8RBQ - chains A and E of the 7 polymer chains in the assembly; structure by electron microscopy, 3.32 A resolution.

== Chain A ==
Molecule: Ion-translocating oxidoreductase complex subunit A
Organism: Azotobacter vinelandii DJ
Notes: EC 7.-.-.-
UniProt: C1DMA8 (C1DMA8_AZOVD); numbering as in UniProt (aligned over 1-190)
Amino-acid sequence (190 residues; numbered 1 to 190; the number before each row is that of its first residue):
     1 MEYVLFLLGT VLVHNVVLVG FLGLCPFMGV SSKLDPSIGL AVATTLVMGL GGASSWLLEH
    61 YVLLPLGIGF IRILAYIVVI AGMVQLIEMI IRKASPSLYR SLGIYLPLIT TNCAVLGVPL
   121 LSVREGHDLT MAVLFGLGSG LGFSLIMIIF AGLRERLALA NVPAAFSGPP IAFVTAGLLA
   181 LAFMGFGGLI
Disordered / not traced: 1
Metal / ion sites: 2Fe-2S cluster Fe: Cys25, Cys113 (shared with Cys39(E), Cys122(E) of chain E)
Small-molecule neighbours:
  - 2Fe-2S cluster (FES): Gly23, Leu24, Cys25, Pro26, Asn112, Cys113
  - phosphatidylethanolamine (PTY): Pro163, Ala164, Ala165, Phe166

== Chain E ==
Molecule: Ion-translocating oxidoreductase complex subunit E
Organism: Azotobacter vinelandii DJ
Notes: EC 7.-.-.-
UniProt: Q9F5Y1 (RNFE_AZOVD); residue numbers follow UniProt; this construct covers 1-238
Amino-acid sequence (238 residues; each row starts with the number of its first residue):
     1 MSHCGAPSVP EPEKKVPWQY FTSALWQYNV ALVQMLALCP TLAVTTTATN GLGMGLATTL
    61 VLVMTNALIS SMRHTISPEV RNPVMIGVIA GVVTLTDMAM NAWMHELYKV LGLFIALIVT
   121 NCAVLGRAES FCLRNPVIPS ILDGAGMGAG FTAVLVVIGG IREILGSGTL FSQASSLLGS
   181 HFKWMEITVI PDFQGILLAI LPPGAFIVLG FLLAAKRVID RKRAERRQQT HGELVVLQ
Disordered / not traced: 1-15, 229-238
Metal / ion sites: 2Fe-2S cluster Fe: Cys39, Cys122 (shared with Cys25(A), Cys113(A) of chain A)
Small-molecule neighbours:
  - 2Fe-2S cluster (FES): Ala37, Leu38, Cys39, Thr120, Asn121, Cys122
  - phosphatidylethanolamine (PTY): Ile161, Leu165, Ile196, Ile207, Val208, Phe211, Leu212, Ala215, Val218, Arg221

== Chain A / chain E interface ==
Contacting residue pairs - 51 pairs, chain A then chain E:
  Leu18(A) with Pro202(E)
  Phe21(A) with Cys39(E); Leu42(E); Phe114(E); Pro202(E), hydrophobic; Phe206(E), hydrophobic
  Gly23(A) with Cys39(E)
  Leu24(A) with Cys39(E); Phe206(E), hydrophobic
  Cys25(A) with Met35(E); Leu36(E), hydrophobic; Ala37(E), hydrogen bond (side chain-backbone); Leu38(E); Cys122(E), hydrophobic
  Met28(A) with Met35(E); Leu38(E), hydrophobic
  Phe70(A) with Thr94(E)
  Ile73(A) with Ala90(E); Thr94(E)
  Leu74(A) with Ala90(E), hydrophobic; Gly91(E)
  Ile77(A) with Ile86(E), hydrophobic
  Ala81(A) with Pro83(E), hydrophobic
  Gln85(A) with Glu79(E)
  Thr110(A) with Asn82(E)
  Thr111(A) with Thr120(E), hydrogen bond (backbone-side chain)
  Asn112(A) with Thr120(E)
  Cys113(A) with Cys39(E), hydrophobic; Leu117(E); Thr120(E), hydrogen bond (backbone-side chain)
  Leu116(A) with Val119(E), hydrophobic
  Ala164(A) with Arg217(E), hydrogen bond (backbone-side chain)
  Ala165(A) with Ala214(E); Arg221(E)
  Phe166(A) with Ala214(E), hydrophobic
  Ser167(A) with Arg217(E), hydrogen bond (backbone-side chain)
  Pro169(A) with Met35(E), hydrophobic; Arg217(E)
  Pro170(A) with Gly210(E); Leu213(E), hydrophobic; Arg217(E)
  Phe173(A) with Leu38(E), hydrophobic; Phe206(E); Leu209(E), hydrophobic; Gly210(E); Leu213(E), hydrophobic
  Ala176(A) with Phe206(E), hydrophobic
  Gly177(A) with Pro203(E); Phe206(E)
  Leu181(A) with Pro203(E)
  Met184(A) with Pro203(E)
Interface residues without a listed pair, chain A (34 interface residues in all): Leu22, Val78, Leu120, Leu121, Val174, Ala180
Interface residues without a listed pair, chain E (34 interface residues in all): Ala43, Gly87, Leu113, Leu125, Leu198, Leu201, Phe211

== Summary ==
Chain A and chain E each contribute 34 residues to their interface; the contacts include 5 hydrogen bonds.
Polar contacts include Cys25(A)-Ala37(E), Thr111(A)-Thr120(E) and Cys113(A)-Thr120(E). 2Fe-2S cluster and
phosphatidylethanolamine are bound between chain A and chain E.
Chain A is Ion-translocating oxidoreductase complex subunit A and chain E is Ion-translocating oxidoreductase
complex subunit E, both from Azotobacter vinelandii DJ; the structure, Cryo-EM structure of the
NADH:ferredoxin oxidoreductase RNF from Azotobacter vinelandii, dithionite reduced, was determined by electron
microscopy (same publication as 8RB8, 8RB9, 8RBM and 8AHX).
